PDB entry 7YOY | electron microscopy, 3.64 A resolution | chains C and I of the 5 polymer chains in the assembly

[Chain C]
Molecule: Soluble gp42
Organism: Human gammaherpesvirus 4
UniProt: P0C6Z5 (GP42_EBVG); residues 88-223 here = UniProt positions 88-223
Amino-acid sequence (136 residues; numbered 88 to 223; the number before each row is that of its first residue):
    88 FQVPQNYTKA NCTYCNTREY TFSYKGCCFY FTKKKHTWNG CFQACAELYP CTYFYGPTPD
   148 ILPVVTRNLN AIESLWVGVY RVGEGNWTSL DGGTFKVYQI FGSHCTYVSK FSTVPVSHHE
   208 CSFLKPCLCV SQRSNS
Disulfides: Cys99-Cys138, Cys102-Cys115, Cys128-Cys214, Cys132-Cys216, Cys192-Cys208

[Chain I]
Molecule: 5E3 light chain
Organism: Oryctolagus cuniculus
Amino-acid sequence (111 residues; row label = number of the first residue in the row):
     1 DVVMTQTPSP VSAAVGGTVT IKCQASQNIY RDLAWYQQNP GQPPKLLIYG ASNLASGVPS
    61 RFSGSGSGTE YILTISDLEC ADAATYYCQC SAYGSGYAAH AFGGGTKVDI K
Disulfides: Cys23-Cys88

[Interface between chain C and chain I]
Residue-residue contacts (8; chain C residue first):
  Lys112(C) with Tyr93(I)
  Arg220(C) with Tyr30(I)
  Ser221(C) with Tyr30(I), hydrogen bond
  Asn222(C) with Gln27(I); Tyr93(I); Gly94(I); Tyr97(I)
  Ser223(C) with Ser95(I)
Other interface residues (no listed pair), chain C (6 interface residues in all): Gly113

[In short]
The chain C/chain I interface involves 6 residues from each chain; the contacts include 1 hydrogen bond. Its
one hydrogen-bonded contact is Ser221(C)-Tyr30(I).
Chain C is Soluble gp42 (Human gammaherpesvirus 4) and chain I is 5E3 light chain (Oryctolagus cuniculus); the
structure, Cryo-EM structure of EBV gHgL-gp42 in complex with mAbs 3E8 and 5E3 (localized refinement), was
determined by electron microscopy (same publication as 7YP1).
